3N7B - chains B and D of the 4 polymer chains in the assembly; structure by X-ray diffraction, 2.65 A resolution.

[Chain B]
Molecule: SgraIR restriction enzyme
Source organism: Streptomyces griseus
Notes: EC 3.1.21.4
Reference sequence: Q9F6L0 (Q9F6L0_STRGR); residue numbers follow UniProt; this construct covers 2-339
Sequence (338 residues; numbered 2 to 339; the number before each row is that of its first residue):
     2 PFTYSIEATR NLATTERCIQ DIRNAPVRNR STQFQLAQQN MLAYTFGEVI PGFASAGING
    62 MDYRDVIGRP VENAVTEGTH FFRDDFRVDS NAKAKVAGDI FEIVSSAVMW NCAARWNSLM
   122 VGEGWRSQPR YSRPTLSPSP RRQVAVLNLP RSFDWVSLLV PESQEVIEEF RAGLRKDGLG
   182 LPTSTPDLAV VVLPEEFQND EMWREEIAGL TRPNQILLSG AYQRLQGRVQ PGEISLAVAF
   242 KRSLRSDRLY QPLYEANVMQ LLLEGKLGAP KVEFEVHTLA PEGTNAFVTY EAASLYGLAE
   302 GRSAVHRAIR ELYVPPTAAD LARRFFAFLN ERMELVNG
Not modelled in the structure: 177-178, 303-305
Differences from the reference sequence: engineered mutation Asp63 (Asn in Q9F6L0)
Metal / ion sites: Ca2+ site 1: Asp90 (shared with 1 residue of chain A); Ca2+ site 2: Asp188, Phe241 (shared with 1 residue of chain C; DC8(D) of chain D)
Reported in the primary citation:
  - Ca2+ coordination: Asp90
  - specificity-determining residues: Lys96 (citing earlier work)

[Chain D]
Molecule: 16-nt DNA strand
Sequence (16 nucleotides; each row starts with the number of its first residue):
     2 AGTCCCCCGG TGGACT
Metal / ion sites: Ca2+ site 1: DC8 (shared with 2 residues of chain A; 1 residue of chain C)

[How chain B and chain D interact]
Residue-residue contacts (54; chain B residue first):
  Arg29(B) - DG3(D)  phosphate contact
  Arg31(B) - DT12(D)  base contact
  Arg31(B) - DG13(D)  hydrogen bond to the base
  Thr33(B) - DT12(D)  hydrogen bond to the phosphate
  Thr33(B) - DG13(D)  phosphate contact
  Gln36(B) - DG13(D)  hydrogen bond to the phosphate
  Leu37(B) - DG13(D)  hydrogen bond to the phosphate
  Ala38(B) - DG14(D)  phosphate contact
  Gln39(B) - DG13(D)  phosphate contact
  Gln39(B) - DG14(D)  hydrogen bond to the phosphate
  Gln40(B) - DG14(D)  hydrogen bond to the phosphate
  Gln40(B) - DA15(D)  hydrogen bond to the phosphate
  Asp90(B) - DG11(D)  phosphate contact
  Asp90(B) - DT12(D)  phosphate contact
  Ser91(B) - DG11(D)  sugar contact
  Asn92(B) - DG10(D)  hydrogen bond to the base
  Asn92(B) - DG11(D)  hydrogen bond to the base
  Ala93(B) - DT12(D)  phosphate contact
  Ala95(B) - DC8(D)  sugar contact
  Ala95(B) - DC9(D)  sugar contact
  Ala95(B) - DG10(D)  sugar contact
  Lys96(B) - DC8(D)  base contact
  Lys96(B) - DG11(D)  base contact
  Lys96(B) - DG13(D)  hydrogen bond to the sugar
  Val97(B) - DG13(D)  sugar contact
  Gly99(B) - DC8(D)  phosphate contact
  Gly99(B) - DC9(D)  sugar contact
  Asp100(B) - DC8(D)  sugar contact
  Arg152(B) - DC6(D)  hydrogen bond to the base
  Arg152(B) - DC7(D)  hydrogen bond to the sugar
  Arg152(B) - DC8(D)  hydrogen bond to the sugar
  Arg152(B) - DG13(D)  base contact
  Ser153(B) - DC6(D)  hydrogen bond to the phosphate
  Ser153(B) - DC7(D)  hydrogen bond to the phosphate
  Asp188(B) - DC8(D)  phosphate contact
  Phe241(B) - DC9(D)  phosphate contact
  Lys242(B) - DC9(D)  phosphate contact
  Arg243(B) - DC9(D)  hydrogen bond to the phosphate
  Arg243(B) - DG10(D)  salt bridge to the phosphate
  Ser244(B) - DC9(D)  sugar contact
  Ser244(B) - DG10(D)  hydrogen bond to the phosphate
  Arg246(B) - DC7(D)  base contact
  Arg246(B) - DC8(D)  base contact
  Arg246(B) - DG10(D)  base contact
  Arg246(B) - DG11(D)  hydrogen bond to the base
  Ser247(B) - DC6(D)  sugar contact
  Ser247(B) - DC7(D)  hydrogen bond to the phosphate
  Asp248(B) - DC7(D)  base contact
  Asp248(B) - DC8(D)  hydrogen bond to the base
  Asp248(B) - DC9(D)  hydrogen bond to the base
  Arg249(B) - DC9(D)  sugar contact
  Arg249(B) - DG10(D)  hydrogen bond to the base
  Gly284(B) - DC6(D)  phosphate contact
  Asn286(B) - DC6(D)  phosphate contact
Also at the interface, not in a pair above, chain B (37 interface residues in all): Phe35, Ala98, Glu103, Phe154, Ser185, Thr186, Arg213
Also at the interface, not in a pair above, chain D (12 interface residues in all): DC5

[Summary]
The interface between chain B and chain D involves 37 residues on one side and 12 on the other, with 22
hydrogen bonds and 1 salt bridge. Polar pairs include Arg31(B)-DG13(D), Asn92(B)-DG10(D) and Asn92(B)-DG11(D).
The Ca2+ site 1 is built by Asp188(B), Phe241(B) and DC8(D). From the paper: Ca2+ coordination by Asp90(B);
the specificity determinant Lys96(B).
Here chain B is SgraIR restriction enzyme (Streptomyces griseus) and chain D is a 16-nt DNA strand. Entry 3N7B
(SgrAI bound to secondary site DNA and Ca(II)) was determined by X-ray diffraction together with 3MQY and 3N78
from the same study.
